Entry 7QIJ (X-ray diffraction, 4.10 A resolution (low resolution: residue-level contacts below are approximate; hydrogen-bond / salt-bridge calls are withheld)); this record covers chains DB and DC of the 27 polymer chains in the assembly.

Chain DB:
Protein: Yop proteins translocation protein X
Organism: Yersinia enterocolitica
UniProtKB: P0C2N4 (YSCX_YEREN); numbering as in UniProt (aligned over 32-122)
Amino-acid sequence (95 residues; row label = number of the first residue in the row):
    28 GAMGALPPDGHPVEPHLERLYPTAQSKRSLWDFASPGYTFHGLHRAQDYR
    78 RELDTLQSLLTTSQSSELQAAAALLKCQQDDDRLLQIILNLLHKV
Not modelled in the structure: 28-51, 64-73
Sequence notes: expression tag (28-31)

Chain DC:
Protein: Chaperone protein YscY
Organism: Yersinia enterocolitica
UniProtKB: P0C2N2 (YSCY_YEREN); residues 2-114 here = UniProt positions 2-114
Amino-acid sequence (122 residues; row label = number of the first residue in the row; numbers below 1 keep their minus sign (Met-7 is residue -7)):
    -7 MGHHHHHHGNITLTKRQQEFLLLNGWLQLQCGHAERACILLDALLTLNPE
    43 HLAGRRCRLVALLNNNQGERAEKEAQWLISHDPLQAGNWLCLSRAQQLNG
    93 DLDKARHAYQHYLELKDHNESP
Not modelled in the structure: -7 to 2, 43-44, 59-61, 109-114
Sequence notes: initiating methionine (-7); expression tag (-6 to 1)

Interface between chain DB and chain DC:
Residue-residue contacts (26):
  Gln52(DB) - Tyr104(DC)
  Lys54(DB) - Arg86(DC)
  Leu57(DB) - Leu82(DC)
  Trp58(DB) - Trp18(DC)
  Trp58(DB) - Asn56(DC)
  Phe60(DB) - Arg48(DC)
  Phe60(DB) - Gln77(DC)
  Phe60(DB) - Gly79(DC)
  Phe60(DB) - Asn80(DC)
  Phe60(DB) - Cys83(DC)
  Ala61(DB) - Trp18(DC)
  Ala61(DB) - Cys49(DC)
  Ala61(DB) - Val52(DC)
  Glu79(DB) - Gln9(DC)
  Leu80(DB) - Phe12(DC)
  Thr82(DB) - Gln9(DC)
  Leu83(DB) - Phe12(DC)
  Leu83(DB) - Leu13(DC)
  Leu86(DB) - Leu5(DC)
  Glu94(DB) - Asp34(DC)
  Glu94(DB) - Thr38(DC)
  Ala97(DB) - Ile31(DC)
  Leu101(DB) - Arg28(DC)
  Leu101(DB) - Ile31(DC)
  Leu101(DB) - Leu32(DC)
  Gln105(DB) - Asn16(DC)
Other interface residues (no listed pair), chain DB (20 interface residues in all): Ser62, Pro63, Tyr76, Leu95, Ala98
Other interface residues (no listed pair), chain DC (29 interface residues in all): Ile3, Arg8, Leu21, Gln22, Ala35, Leu70, Lys108

Overview:
20 residues of chain DB face 29 of chain DC across their interface.
Chain DB is Yop proteins translocation protein X and chain DC is Chaperone protein YscY, both from Yersinia
enterocolitica; the structure, Complex of the Yersinia enterocolitica Type III secretion export gate YscV with
substrate:chaperone complex YscX:YscY, was determined by X-ray diffraction, deposited together with 7QIH.
